PDB entry 6TDA | electron microscopy, 15.00 A resolution (very low resolution: no residue pairs are listed; an interface is given only as per-side residue counts) | chains E and J of the 23 polymer chains in the assembly

Chain E:
Molecule: Histone H3.2
Organism: Xenopus laevis
UniProt: P84233 (H32_XENLA); residues 1-135 here correspond to UniProt positions 2-136 (UniProt number = residue number + 1)
Sequence (135 residues; row label = number of the first residue in the row):
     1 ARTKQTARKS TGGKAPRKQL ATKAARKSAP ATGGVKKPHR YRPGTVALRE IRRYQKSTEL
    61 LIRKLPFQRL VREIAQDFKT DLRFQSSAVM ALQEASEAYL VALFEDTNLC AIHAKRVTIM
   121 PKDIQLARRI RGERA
Not modelled in the structure: 1-39, 135
Construct notes: conflict Ala102 (Gly103 in P84233)
Swiss-Prot annotation at these positions:
  - modified residue: Arg2 (Asymmetric dimethylarginine), Thr3 (Phosphothreonine), Lys4 (Allysine), Gln5 (5-glutamyl dopamine), Thr6 (Phosphothreonine), Arg8 (Citrulline), Lys9 (N6,N6,N6-trimethyllysine), Ser10 (ADP-ribosylserine), Thr11 (Phosphothreonine), Lys14 (N6-(2-hydroxyisobutyryl)lysine), Arg17 (Asymmetric dimethylarginine), Lys18 (N6-(2-hydroxyisobutyryl)lysine), Lys23 (N6-(2-hydroxyisobutyryl)lysine), Arg26 (Citrulline), Lys27 (N6,N6,N6-trimethyllysine), Ser28 (ADP-ribosylserine), Lys36 (N6,N6,N6-trimethyllysine), Lys37 (N6-methyllysine), Tyr41 (Phosphotyrosine), Lys56 (N6,N6,N6-trimethyllysine) and 8 more in UniProt
  - lipidation: Cys110 (S-palmitoyl cysteine)

Chain J:
Molecule: DNA-j
Sequence (237 nucleotides; numbered -53 to 183; the number before each row is that of its first residue; numbers below 1 keep their minus sign (DT-53 is residue -53)):
   -53 TCATTACCCA GCCCGCCTAG TTTTAAAGGC GAAAAAAACC GACGAAAAGA GTTAAATCGA
     7 TGTATATATC TGACACGTGC CTGGAGACTA GGGAGTAATC CCCTTGGCGG TTAAAACGCG
    67 GGGGACAGCG CGTACGTGCG TTTAAGCGGT GCTAGAGCTG TCTACGACCA ATTGAGCGGC
   127 CTCGGCACCG GGATTCTGAT GGAAACCCAT ACACAGGGAA GATATCCGGT CCGTAGG
Not modelled in the structure: -53 to 23

How chain E and chain J interact:
At this resolution (15 A) residue pairs are not listed: 14 residues of chain E and 7 of chain J lie at the interface.

Overview:
Chain E and chain J form an interface of 14 and 7 residues respectively.
Here chain E is Histone H3.2 (Xenopus laevis) and chain J is DNA-j. Entry 6TDA (Structure of SWI/SNF chromatin
remodeler RSC bound to a nucleosome) was determined by electron microscopy.
